Entry 7OJN (electron microscopy, 2.92 A resolution); this record covers chains L and D of the 5 polymer chains in the assembly.

Chain L:
Name: RNA-directed RNA polymerase L
From: Lassa mammarenavirus
Notes: EC 2.7.7.48, 3.1.-.-
UniProtKB: A0A3S8NV63 (A0A3S8NV63_9VIRU); residue numbers follow UniProt; this construct covers 1-2217
Amino-acid sequence (2217 residues; each row starts with the number of its first residue):
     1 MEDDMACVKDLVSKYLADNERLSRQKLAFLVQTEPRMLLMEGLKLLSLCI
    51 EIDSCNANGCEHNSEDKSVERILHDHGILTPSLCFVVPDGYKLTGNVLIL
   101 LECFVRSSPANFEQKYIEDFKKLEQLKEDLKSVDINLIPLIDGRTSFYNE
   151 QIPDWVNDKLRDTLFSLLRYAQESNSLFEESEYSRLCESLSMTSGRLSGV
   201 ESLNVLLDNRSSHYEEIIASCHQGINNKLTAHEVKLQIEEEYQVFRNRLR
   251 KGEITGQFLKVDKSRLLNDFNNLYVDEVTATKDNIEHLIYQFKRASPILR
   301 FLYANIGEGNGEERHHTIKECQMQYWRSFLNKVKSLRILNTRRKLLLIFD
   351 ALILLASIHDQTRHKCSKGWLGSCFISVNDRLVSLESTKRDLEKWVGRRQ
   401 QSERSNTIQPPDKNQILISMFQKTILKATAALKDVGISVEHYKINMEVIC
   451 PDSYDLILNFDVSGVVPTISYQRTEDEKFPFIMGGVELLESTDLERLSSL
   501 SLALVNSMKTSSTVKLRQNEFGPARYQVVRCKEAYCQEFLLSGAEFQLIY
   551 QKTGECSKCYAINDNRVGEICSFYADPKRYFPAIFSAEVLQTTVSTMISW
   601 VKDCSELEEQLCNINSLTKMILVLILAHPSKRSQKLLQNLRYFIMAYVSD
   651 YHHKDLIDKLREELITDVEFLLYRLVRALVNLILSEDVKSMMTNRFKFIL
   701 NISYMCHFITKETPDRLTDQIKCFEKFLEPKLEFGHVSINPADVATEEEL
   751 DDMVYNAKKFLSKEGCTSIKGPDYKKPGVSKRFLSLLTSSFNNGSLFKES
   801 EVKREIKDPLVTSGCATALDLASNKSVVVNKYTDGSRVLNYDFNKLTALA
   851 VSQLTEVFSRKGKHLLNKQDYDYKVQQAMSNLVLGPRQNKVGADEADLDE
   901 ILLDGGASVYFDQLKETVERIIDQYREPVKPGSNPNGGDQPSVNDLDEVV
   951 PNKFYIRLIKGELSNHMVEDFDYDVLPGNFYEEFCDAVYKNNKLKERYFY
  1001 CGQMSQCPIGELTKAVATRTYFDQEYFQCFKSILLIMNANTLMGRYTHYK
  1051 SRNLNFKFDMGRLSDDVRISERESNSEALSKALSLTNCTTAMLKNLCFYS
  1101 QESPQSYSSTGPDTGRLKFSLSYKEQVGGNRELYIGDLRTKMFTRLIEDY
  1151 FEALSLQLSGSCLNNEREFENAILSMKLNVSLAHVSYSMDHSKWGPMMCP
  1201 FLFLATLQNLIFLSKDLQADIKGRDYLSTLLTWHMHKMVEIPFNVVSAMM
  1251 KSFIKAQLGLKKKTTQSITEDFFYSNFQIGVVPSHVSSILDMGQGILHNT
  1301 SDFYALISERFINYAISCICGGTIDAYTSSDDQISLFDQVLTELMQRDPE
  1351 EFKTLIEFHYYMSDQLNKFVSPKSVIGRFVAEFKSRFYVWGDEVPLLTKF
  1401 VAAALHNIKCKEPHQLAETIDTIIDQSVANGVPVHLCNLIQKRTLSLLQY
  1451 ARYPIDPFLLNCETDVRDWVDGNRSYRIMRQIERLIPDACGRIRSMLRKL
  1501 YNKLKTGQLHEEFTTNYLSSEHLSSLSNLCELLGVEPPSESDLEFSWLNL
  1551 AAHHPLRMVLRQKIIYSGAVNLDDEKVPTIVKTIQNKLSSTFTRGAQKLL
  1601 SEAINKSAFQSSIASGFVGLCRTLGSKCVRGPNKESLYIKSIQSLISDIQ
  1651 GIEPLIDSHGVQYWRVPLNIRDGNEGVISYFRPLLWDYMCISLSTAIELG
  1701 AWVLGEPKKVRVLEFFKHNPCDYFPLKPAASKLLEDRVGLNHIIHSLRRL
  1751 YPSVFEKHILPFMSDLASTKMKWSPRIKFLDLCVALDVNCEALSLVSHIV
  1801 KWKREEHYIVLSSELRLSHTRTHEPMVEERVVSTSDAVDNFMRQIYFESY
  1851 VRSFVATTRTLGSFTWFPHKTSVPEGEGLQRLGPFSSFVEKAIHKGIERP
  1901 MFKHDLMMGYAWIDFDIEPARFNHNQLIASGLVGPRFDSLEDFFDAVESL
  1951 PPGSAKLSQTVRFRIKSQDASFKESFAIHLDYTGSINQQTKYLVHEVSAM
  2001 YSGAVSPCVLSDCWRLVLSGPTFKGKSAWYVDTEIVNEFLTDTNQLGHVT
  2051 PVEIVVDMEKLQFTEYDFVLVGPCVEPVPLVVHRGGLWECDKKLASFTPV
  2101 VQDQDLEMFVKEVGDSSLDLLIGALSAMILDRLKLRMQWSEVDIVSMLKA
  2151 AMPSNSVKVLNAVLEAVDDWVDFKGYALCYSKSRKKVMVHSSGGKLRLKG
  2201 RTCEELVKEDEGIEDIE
Not modelled in the structure: 308-314, 405-409, 864-869, 883-909, 926-1058, 1563-1576, 1825-1830, 2209-2217
Bound ions: Zn2+: His-316, Cys-321, His-364, Cys-366; Mn2+ site 1 near Glu-1152 (its only coordinating residue here); Mn2+ site 2: Asp-1190, His-1191, Asp-1331 (together with 2KH); Mn2+ site 3: Asp-1190, Asp-1331, Asp-1332 (together with 2KH) (shared with 1 residue of chain M)
Ligand contacts: 2KH (5'-O-[(S)-hydroxy{[(S)-hydroxy(phosphonooxy)phosphoryl]amino}phosphoryl]uridine): Lys-1124, Arg-1131, Asp-1190, His-1191, Ser-1192, Lys-1193, Trp-1194, Gly-1195, Gln-1294, Gly-1295, His-1298, Ser-1330, Asp-1331, Asp-1332, Ser-1371, Lys-1373
What the authors report for this chain:
  - Mn2+ coordination: Asp-89, Glu-188, Asp-1190, Asp-1331 to Asp-1332
  - contacts within the chain: Gln-32/Ala-1911, Glu-34/Lys-1891, Glu-70/Lys-1094 (salt bridge), Pro-81/Tyr-1099, Asp-129/Thr-1089, Ala-171/Lys-1895, His-232/Gln-2045, Met-691/Gly-2193, Val-802/Tyr-2030, Ser-82/Thr-1089, Ala-1091/Thr-1591, Lys-1215/Glu-2053, Arg-1131/Gln-1294, Tyr-1314/Gln-2045, Trp-1390/Arg-2197, Phe-1715/Tyr-2176, Phe-1715/Val-2145, Phe-1716/Val-2189, Asp-1722/Ser-2191, Asp-1722/Ser-2192, Phe-85/Ser-1764, Ser-1812/Gly-2175, Leu-1815/Gly-2175, Arg-1816/Asp-2143
  - binding site for 2KH: Lys-1124, Arg-1131, Lys-1373
  - binding site for 3' RNA: Leu-1133
  - conformationally variable residues (helix shift, loop rearrangement, order/disorder transition): Ser-181 to Glu-188, Val-811 to Asp-820, Asn-1087 to Ala-1091, Thr-1579 to Ser-1611
  - catalytic residues: Asp-1190, Asp-1331, Asp-1332
  - mutagenesis - L43G, L43N, L46G, L46N, V105G, R106K, P109G, K115A, R185A, L186G, L190G, L190N, H316A, C321A, N331A/K332A, H364A, C366A, R473A/T474A, Q551A/K552A, Y574A, L1093S, L1096A, L1096N, C1097G, F1098A, F1098S, E1102A, K1263A/T1265A, F1592A: decreased catalytic activity
  - mutagenesis - V514G/K515A, R525A/Y526A, Y1099A: abolished catalytic activity
  - mutagenesis - Q114A, E1102A: unchanged catalytic activity on 5' end only or both promoter ends
  - mutagenesis - Y1450A/R1452A: unchanged catalytic activity on 19 nt 3' and 20 nt 5' promoter RNAs
  - mutagenesis - Y1450A/R1452A: decreased catalytic activity on 47 nt hairpin RNA
  - mutagenesis - L502A, K509A, R1622A: unchanged catalytic activity

Chain D:
Molecule: 5' RNA
Sequence (20 nucleotides; row label = number of the first residue in the row):
     1 GCGCACCGGGGAUCCUAGGC
Not modelled in the structure: 13-20

How chain L and chain D interact:
Residue-residue contacts (46; chain L residue first):
  Pro-297(L) / G1(D)  base contact
  Ser-470(L) / G1(D)  hydrogen bond to the base
  Tyr-471(L) / G1(D)  base contact
  Tyr-471(L) / G10(D)  sugar contact
  Tyr-471(L) / G11(D)  hydrogen bond to the phosphate
  Gln-472(L) / G1(D)  base contact
  Arg-473(L) / G1(D)  hydrogen bond to the sugar
  Lys-515(L) / A12(D)  sugar contact
  Arg-517(L) / G11(D)  base contact
  Gln-518(L) / G11(D)  sugar contact
  Asn-519(L) / G11(D)  hydrogen bond to the base
  Glu-520(L) / G11(D)  hydrogen bond to the base
  Arg-525(L) / G11(D)  hydrogen bond to the base
  Tyr-526(L) / G10(D)  base contact
  Tyr-526(L) / G11(D)  base contact
  Val-529(L) / G11(D)  base contact
  Gln-551(L) / G11(D)  base contact
  Lys-552(L) / G10(D)  salt bridge to the phosphate
  Lys-552(L) / G11(D)  phosphate contact
  Lys-552(L) / A12(D)  salt bridge to the phosphate
  Ser-557(L) / C2(D)  hydrogen bond to the sugar
  Ser-557(L) / G9(D)  hydrogen bond to the sugar
  Ser-557(L) / G10(D)  sugar contact
  Cys-559(L) / G10(D)  hydrogen bond to the sugar
  Ser-572(L) / G1(D)  hydrogen bond to the base
  Phe-573(L) / G1(D)  sugar contact
  Tyr-574(L) / G1(D)  base contact
  Tyr-574(L) / C2(D)  sugar contact
  Tyr-574(L) / G9(D)  base contact
  Tyr-574(L) / G10(D)  hydrogen bond to the base
  Arg-632(L) / C4(D)  salt bridge to the phosphate
  Ile-665(L) / C4(D)  base contact
  Thr-666(L) / C4(D)  base contact
  Pro-714(L) / G3(D)  phosphate contact
  Asp-715(L) / G3(D)  hydrogen bond to the sugar
  Thr-718(L) / A5(D)  phosphate contact
  Ile-721(L) / A5(D)  base contact
  Lys-722(L) / A5(D)  salt bridge to the phosphate
  Glu-725(L) / A5(D)  sugar contact
  Arg-860(L) / G9(D)  salt bridge to the phosphate
  Lys-861(L) / G10(D)  base contact
  Ser-1252(L) / C7(D)  base contact
  Lys-1255(L) / C7(D)  hydrogen bond to the base
  Lys-1262(L) / C6(D)  base contact
  Lys-1263(L) / C6(D)  hydrogen bond to the base
  Glu-1270(L) / C7(D)  hydrogen bond to the base
Also at the interface, not in a pair above, chain L (49 interface residues in all): Thr-474, Cys-556, Lys-558, Ala-575, Asp-576, Pro-629, Ser-630, Leu-717, Val-857, Ala-1248, Met-1249, Lys-1261, Thr-1265
Also at the interface, not in a pair above, chain D (12 interface residues in all): G8

Summary:
Chain L and chain D form an interface of 49 and 12 residues respectively; the contacts include 15 hydrogen
bonds and 5 salt bridges. Polar pairs include Ser-470(L)/G1(D), Asn-519(L)/G11(D) and Glu-520(L)/G11(D). From
the paper: catalytic residues Asp-1190(L), Asp-1331(L) and Asp-1332(L); L43G, L43N and L46G of chain L, among
others, reduce catalytic activity; 37 substitutions were tested in all.
Here chain L is RNA-directed RNA polymerase L (Lassa mammarenavirus) and chain D is 5' RNA. Entry 7OJN (Lassa
virus L protein in an elongation conformation [ELONGATION]) was determined by electron microscopy, deposited
together with 7OEA, 7OEB, 7OJK and 7OJL.
